PDB entry 4LRG | X-ray diffraction, 2.21 A resolution | chain A

# Chain A
Name: Bromodomain-containing protein 4
Source organism: Homo sapiens
Notes: fragment: bromodomain 1
UniProtKB: O60885 (BRD4_HUMAN); residues 42-168 here = UniProt positions 42-168
Amino-acid sequence (128 residues; numbered 41 to 168; the number before each row is that of its first residue):
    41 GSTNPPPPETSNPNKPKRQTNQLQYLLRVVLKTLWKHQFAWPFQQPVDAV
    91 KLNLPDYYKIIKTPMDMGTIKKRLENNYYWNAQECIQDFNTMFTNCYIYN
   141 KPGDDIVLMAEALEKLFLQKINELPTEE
Construct notes: expression tag (41)
Ligand contacts: 1XB (2-[(6S)-4-(4-chlorophenyl)-2,3,9-trimethyl-6H-[1,2]oxazolo[5,4-c]thieno[2,3-e]azepin-6-yl]acetamide): Trp-81, Pro-82, Phe-83, Val-87, Leu-92, Leu-94, Tyr-139, Asn-140, Asp-145, Ile-146, Met-149
Curated features (UniProtKB/Swiss-Prot):
  - site: Asn-140 (Acetylated histone binding)
  - cross-link: Lys-99 (Glycyl lysine isopeptide (Lys-Gly) (interchain with G-Cter in SUMO2))
  - natural variant: Asp-145 (D145G: Found in a patient with a neurodevelopmental syndrome; uncertain significance)
  - mutagenesis: Asn-140 (N140A: Abolishes binding to acetylated histones)

# Overview
Bound to chain A: compound 1XB. UniProt lists one mutagenesis site.
Chain A is Bromodomain-containing protein 4 (Homo sapiens); the structure, Structure of BRD4 bromodomain 1
with a dimethyl thiophene isoxazole azepine carboxamide, was determined by X-ray diffraction together with
4LR6 from the same study.
